3CIJ - chain A; structure by X-ray diffraction, 1.07 A resolution.

# Chain A
Protein: UPF0100 protein AF_0094
Organism: Archaeoglobus fulgidus
UniProt: O30142 (Y094_ARCFU); residues 32-323 here = UniProt positions 32-323
Chain sequence (295 residues; row label = number of the first residue in the row):
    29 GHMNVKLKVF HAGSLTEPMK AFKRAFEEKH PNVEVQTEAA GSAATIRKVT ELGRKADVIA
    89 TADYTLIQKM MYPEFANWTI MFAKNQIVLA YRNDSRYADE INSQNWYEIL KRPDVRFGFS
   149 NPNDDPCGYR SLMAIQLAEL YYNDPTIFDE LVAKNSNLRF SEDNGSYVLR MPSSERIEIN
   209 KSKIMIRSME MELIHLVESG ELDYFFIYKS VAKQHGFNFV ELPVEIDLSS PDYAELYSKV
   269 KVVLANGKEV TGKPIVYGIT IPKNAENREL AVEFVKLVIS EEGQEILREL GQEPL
Not modelled in the structure: 29-32
Sequence notes: expression tag (29-31)
Residues lining bound ligands: tungstate(VI)ion (WO4): A40, G41, S42, A68, G69, S70, A90, D153, P154, C155, M217, E218, Y236
What the authors report for this chain:
  - tungstate(VI)ion coordination: D153, E218
  - binding site for tungstate(VI)ion: G41, S42, S70, C155, E218, Y236

# Overview
Ligands of chain A: tungstate(VI)ion. The paper reports a binding site for tungstate(VI)ion at G41, S42 and
S70 among others; tungstate(VI)ion coordination by D153 and E218.
Chain A is UPF0100 protein AF_0094 (Archaeoglobus fulgidus); the structure, Crystal structure of A. fulgidus
periplasmic binding protein ModA/WtpA with bound tungstate, was determined by X-ray diffraction, deposited
together with 3CFX, 3CFZ, 3CG1 and 3CG3.
